PDB entry 2WTP | X-ray diffraction, 1.50 A resolution | chains A and B

Chain A (and B):
Protein: ORF131 protein
Organism: Ralstonia metallidurans CH34
Notes: chain B of this document is another copy of the same molecule, construct and numbering; everything in this record applies to it too
Reference sequence: Q58AL9 (Q58AL9_RALME); residues -22 to 108 here correspond to UniProt positions 1-131 (UniProt number = residue number + 23)
Amino-acid sequence (131 residues; each row starts with the number of its first residue; numbers below 1 keep their minus sign (Met-22 is residue -22)):
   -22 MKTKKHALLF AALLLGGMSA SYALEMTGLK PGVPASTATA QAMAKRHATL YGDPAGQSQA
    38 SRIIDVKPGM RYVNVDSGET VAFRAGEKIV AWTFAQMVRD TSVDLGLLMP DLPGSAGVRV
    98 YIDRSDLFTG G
Disordered / not traced: -22 to 12, 106-108 (chain B: -22 to 15, 105-108)

Interface between chain A and chain B:
Contacting residue pairs - 20 pairs, chain A then chain B:
  Ser38(A) with Arg48(B); Tyr49(B), hydrogen bond
  Arg39(A) with Met47(B); Tyr49(B); Asn51(B)
  Ile40(A) with Lys44(B), hydrogen bond (backbone-side chain)
  Asp42(A) with Lys44(B), salt bridge
  Tyr49(A) with Ser38(B), hydrogen bond; Arg39(B); Glu56(B), hydrogen bond
  Asn51(A) with Arg39(B); Asn51(B), hydrogen bond (side chain-backbone); Val52(B); Asp53(B); Glu56(B), hydrogen bond
  Val52(A) with Asn51(B)
  Asp53(A) with Asn51(B)
  Glu56(A) with Tyr49(B), hydrogen bond; Asn51(B), hydrogen bond
  Asp100(A) with Asp100(B)
Also at the interface, not in a pair above, chain A (13 interface residues in all): Ile41, Val50, Arg101
Also at the interface, not in a pair above, chain B (13 interface residues in all): Val50, Asp103

Overview:
The chain A/chain B interface involves 13 residues from each chain, with 8 hydrogen bonds and 1 salt bridge.
Polar contacts include Asp42(A)-Lys44(B), Ser38(A)-Tyr49(B) and Ile40(A)-Lys44(B).
Chain A and chain B are both ORF131 protein (Ralstonia metallidurans CH34); the structure, Crystal Structure
of Cu-form Czce from C. metallidurans CH34, was determined by X-ray diffraction together with 2WTO from the
same study.
